Entry 5L54 (X-ray diffraction, 2.80 A resolution); this record covers chains J and X of the 28 polymer chains in the assembly.

== Chain J (and X) ==
Molecule: Proteasome subunit beta type-4
Organism: Saccharomyces cerevisiae (strain ATCC 204508 / S288c)
Notes: EC 3.4.25.1; chain X of this document is another copy of the same molecule, construct and numbering; everything in this record applies to it too
UniProtKB: P22141 (PSB4_YEAST); residue numbers follow UniProt; this construct covers 1-198
Sequence (198 residues; row label = number of the first residue in the row):
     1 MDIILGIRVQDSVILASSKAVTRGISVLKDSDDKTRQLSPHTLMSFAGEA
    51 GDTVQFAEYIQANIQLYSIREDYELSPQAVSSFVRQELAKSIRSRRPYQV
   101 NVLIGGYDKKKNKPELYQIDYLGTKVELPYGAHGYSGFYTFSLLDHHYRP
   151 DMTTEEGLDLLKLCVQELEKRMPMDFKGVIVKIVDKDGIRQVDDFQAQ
Disordered / not traced: 196-198

== Interface between chain J and chain X ==
Pairs across the interface - 40 pairs, chain J then chain X:
  T22(J) - P173(X)
  G24(J) - P173(X)
  I25(J) - Y135(X)  hydrophobic
  I25(J) - Y139(X)  hydrogen bond (backbone-side chain)
  I25(J) - R171(X)
  I25(J) - P173(X)  hydrophobic
  S26(J) - Y139(X)  hydrogen bond
  S26(J) - R171(X)
  V27(J) - K170(X)
  V27(J) - R171(X)  hydrogen bond (backbone-backbone)
  V27(J) - M172(X)
  D30(J) - K170(X)  salt bridge
  Y135(J) - I25(X)  hydrophobic
  F138(J) - I25(X)  hydrophobic
  Y139(J) - I25(X)  hydrogen bond (side chain-backbone)
  Y139(J) - S26(X)  hydrogen bond
  E169(J) - D175(X)
  E169(J) - K177(X)  hydrogen bond (backbone-side chain)
  K170(J) - V27(X)
  K170(J) - D30(X)  salt bridge
  K170(J) - K177(X)  hydrogen bond (backbone-side chain)
  R171(J) - I25(X)
  R171(J) - S26(X)
  R171(J) - V27(X)  hydrogen bond (side chain-backbone)
  R171(J) - L28(X)
  M172(J) - V27(X)
  P173(J) - T22(X)
  P173(J) - G24(X)
  P173(J) - I25(X)  hydrophobic
  P173(J) - M174(X)
  P173(J) - D175(X)  hydrogen bond (backbone-backbone)
  M174(J) - P173(X)
  M174(J) - M174(X)  hydrophobic
  M174(J) - D175(X)
  D175(J) - E169(X)
  D175(J) - P173(X)  hydrogen bond (backbone-backbone)
  D175(J) - M174(X)
  D175(J) - D175(X)
  K177(J) - E169(X)  hydrogen bond (side chain-backbone)
  K177(J) - K170(X)  hydrogen bond (side chain-backbone)
Interface residues without a listed pair, chain J (18 interface residues in all): L28
Interface residues without a listed pair, chain X (18 interface residues in all): F138

== Overview ==
The chain J/chain X interface involves 18 residues from each chain; the contacts include 12 hydrogen bonds and
2 salt bridges. Polar contacts include D30(J)-K170(X), I25(J)-Y139(X) and S26(J)-Y139(X).
Both chains are Proteasome subunit beta type-4 (Saccharomyces cerevisiae (strain ATCC 204508 / S288c)). Entry
5L54 (Yeast 20S proteasome in complex with epoxyketone inhibitor 16) was determined by X-ray diffraction
together with 5L52, 5L55, 5L5A, 5L5B, 5L5D, 5L5E and 30 further entries from the same study.
